Entry 1CQ9 (X-ray diffraction, 3.50 A resolution); this record covers chains C and D of the 4 polymer chains in the assembly.

[Chain C (and D)]
Name: Protein (peanut lectin)
From: Arachis hypogaea
Notes: chain D of this document is another copy of the same molecule, construct and numbering; everything in this record applies to it too
UniProtKB: P02872 (LECG_ARAHY); residue numbers follow UniProt; this construct covers 1-236
Sequence (236 residues; row label = number of the first residue in the row):
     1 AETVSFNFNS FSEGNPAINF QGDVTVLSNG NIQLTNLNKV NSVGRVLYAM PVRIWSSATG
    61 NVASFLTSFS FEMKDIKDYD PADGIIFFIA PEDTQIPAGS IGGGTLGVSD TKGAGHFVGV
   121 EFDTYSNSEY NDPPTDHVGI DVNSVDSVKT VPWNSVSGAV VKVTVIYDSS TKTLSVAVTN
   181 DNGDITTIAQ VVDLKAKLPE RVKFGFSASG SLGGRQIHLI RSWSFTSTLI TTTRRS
Unresolved in the structure: 233-236
Ion coordination: Mn2+: E121, D123, D132; Ca2+: D123, Y125, N127, D132
Curated features (UniProtKB/Swiss-Prot):
  - binding site (Ca(2+)): D146
  - binding site (Mn(2+)): D146
  - natural variant: K172 (K172A: In minor form), I185 (K185I: In minor form; this construct carries the variant)

[Chain C / chain D interface]
Residue-residue contacts (27):
  N9(C) - K74(D)  hydrogen bond (backbone-side chain)
  S10(C) - K74(D)
  L27(C) - S28(D)
  S28(C) - L27(D)
  S28(C) - Q33(D)  hydrogen bond
  S28(C) - L37(D)
  S28(C) - I217(D)
  N29(C) - L27(D)
  N29(C) - N29(D)
  N29(C) - K74(D)  hydrogen bond (backbone-side chain)
  N29(C) - I217(D)
  N29(C) - L219(D)
  N31(C) - K74(D)
  Q33(C) - S28(D)  hydrogen bond
  L37(C) - S28(D)
  E72(C) - R221(D)  salt bridge
  K74(C) - N9(D)  hydrogen bond (side chain-backbone)
  K74(C) - S10(D)
  K74(C) - N29(D)  hydrogen bond (side chain-backbone)
  K74(C) - N31(D)
  K77(C) - S10(D)
  G158(C) - R221(D)  hydrogen bond (backbone-side chain)
  I217(C) - S28(D)
  I217(C) - N29(D)
  L219(C) - N29(D)
  R221(C) - E72(D)  salt bridge
  R221(C) - G158(D)  hydrogen bond (side chain-backbone)
Interface residues without a listed pair, chain C (17 interface residues in all): G30, V160
Interface residues without a listed pair, chain D (16 interface residues in all): G30, V160

[In short]
17 residues of chain C and 16 residues of chain D are in contact; the contacts include 8 hydrogen bonds and 2
salt bridges. Polar contacts include E72(C)-R221(D), N9(C)-K74(D) and S28(C)-Q33(D). From UniProt:
Ca2+-binding residue D146(C) and Mn2+-binding residue D146(C) on chain C.
Chain C and chain D are both Protein (peanut lectin) (Arachis hypogaea); the structure, Peanut
lectin-triclinic form, was determined by X-ray diffraction, deposited together with 1CR7.
